PDB entry 7WKX | X-ray diffraction, 2.81 A resolution | chains B and E of the 6 polymer chains in the assembly

Chain B:
Name: Heavy chain of HB0017 Fab
Organism: Homo sapiens
Notes: antibody fragment or engineered binder
Amino-acid sequence (217 residues; each row starts with the number of its first residue):
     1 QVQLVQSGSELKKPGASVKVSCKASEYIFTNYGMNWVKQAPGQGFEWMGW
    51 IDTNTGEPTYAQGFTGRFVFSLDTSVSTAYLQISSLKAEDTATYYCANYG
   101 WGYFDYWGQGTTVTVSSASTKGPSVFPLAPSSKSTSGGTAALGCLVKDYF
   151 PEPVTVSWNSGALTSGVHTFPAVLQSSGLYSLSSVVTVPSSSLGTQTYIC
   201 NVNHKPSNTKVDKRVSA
Disordered / not traced: 132-136
Disulfide bonds: C22-C96, C144-C200
Small-molecule neighbours: malonic acid (MLA): Q39, G44, F45

Chain E:
Name: Interleukin-17A
Organism: Homo sapiens
UniProtKB: Q16552 (IL17_HUMAN); numbering as in UniProt (aligned over 20-155)
Amino-acid sequence (151 residues; row label = number of the first residue in the row):
     5 MGHHHHHHENLYFQGIVKAGITIPRNPGCPNSEDKNFPRTVMVNLNIHNR
    55 NTNTNPKRSSDYYNRSTSPWNLHRNEDPERYPSVIWEAKCRHLGCINADG
   105 NVDYHMNSVPIQQEILVLRREPPHCPNSFRLEKILVSVGCTCVTPIVHHV
   155 A
Disordered / not traced: 5-42, 54-62, 129-131, 150-155
Differences from the reference sequence: initiating methionine (5); expression tag (6-19)
Disulfide bonds: C94-C144, C99-C146

Interface between chain B and chain E:
Contacting residue pairs (21; chain B residue first):
  Y27(B) - L49(E)
  F29(B) - L49(E)  hydrophobic
  F29(B) - I51(E)  hydrophobic
  F29(B) - Y85(E)  hydrophobic
  F29(B) - F133(E)  hydrophobic
  T30(B) - Y85(E)
  N31(B) - P82(E)  hydrogen bond (side chain-backbone)
  N31(B) - R84(E)
  N31(B) - Y85(E)
  N31(B) - S87(E)  hydrogen bond (backbone-side chain)
  Y32(B) - E80(E)  hydrogen bond
  Y32(B) - P82(E)
  Y32(B) - S87(E)
  N54(B) - Y85(E)
  W101(B) - P82(E)
  W101(B) - E83(E)
  W101(B) - Y85(E)  hydrophobic
  W101(B) - R124(E)
  W101(B) - F133(E)  hydrophobic
  G102(B) - P82(E)
  Y103(B) - R124(E)
Interface residues without a listed pair, chain E (13 interface residues in all): N50, D81, L122

Overview:
9 residues of chain B face 13 of chain E across their interface; the contacts include 3 hydrogen bonds. Polar
contacts include N31(B)-P82(E), N31(B)-S87(E) and Y32(B)-E80(E). Ligands of chain B: malonic acid.
Here chain B is Heavy chain of HB0017 Fab and chain E is Interleukin-17A, both from Homo sapiens. Entry 7WKX
(IL-17A in complex with the humanized antibody HB0017) was determined by X-ray diffraction.
